Entry 5DBU (X-ray diffraction, 2.80 A resolution); this record covers chains A and B.

== Chain A (and B) ==
Molecule: Deoxyribose-phosphate aldolase
From: Streptococcus suis GZ1
Notes: EC 4.1.2.4; chain B of this document is another copy of the same molecule, construct and numbering; everything in this record applies to it too
UniProtKB: D5AHU8 (D5AHU8_STRGZ); residues 1-220 here = UniProt positions 1-220
Amino-acid sequence (223 residues; row label = number of the first residue in the row; numbers below 1 keep their minus sign (Gly-2 is residue -2)):
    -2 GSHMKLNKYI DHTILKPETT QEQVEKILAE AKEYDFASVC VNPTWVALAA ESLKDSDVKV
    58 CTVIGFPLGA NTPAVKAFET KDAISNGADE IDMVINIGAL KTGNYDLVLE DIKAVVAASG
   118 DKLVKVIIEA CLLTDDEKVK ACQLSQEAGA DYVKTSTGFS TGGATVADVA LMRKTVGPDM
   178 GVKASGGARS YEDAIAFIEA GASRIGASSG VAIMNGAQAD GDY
Unresolved in the structure: -2 to 0, 212-220 (chain B: -2 to 0, 211-220)
Sequence notes: expression tag (-2 to 0)

== Chain A / chain B interface ==
Pairs across the interface (50):
  Pro14(A) with Leu65(B); Ile94(B); Gly95(B), hydrogen bond (backbone-backbone); Leu129(B), hydrophobic
  Glu15(A) with Leu129(B)
  Thr16(A) with Gly95(B)
  Thr17(A) with Lys98(B); Thr99(B)
  Gln18(A) with Thr99(B), hydrogen bond (backbone-side chain)
  Glu19(A) with Thr99(B)
  Asn39(A) with Ala67(B)
  Pro40(A) with Ala67(B)
  Thr41(A) with Ala67(B), hydrogen bond (backbone-backbone); Asn93(B), hydrogen bond
  Trp42(A) with Thr99(B)
  Phe63(A) with Phe63(B); Leu65(B), hydrophobic
  Pro64(A) with Pro64(B)
  Leu65(A) with Pro14(B), hydrophobic; Phe63(B), hydrophobic; Pro64(B)
  Ala67(A) with Asn39(B); Pro40(B); Thr41(B), hydrogen bond (backbone-backbone)
  Asn68(A) with Glu76(B), hydrogen bond
  Thr69(A) with Pro40(B); Asp79(B), hydrogen bond; Asn83(B)
  Ala71(A) with Phe75(B)
  Val72(A) with Phe75(B), hydrophobic; Glu76(B); Asp79(B)
  Phe75(A) with Ala71(B); Phe75(B), hydrophobic
  Glu76(A) with Asn68(B), hydrogen bond; Val72(B)
  Asp79(A) with Thr69(B), hydrogen bond; Ala71(B); Val72(B)
  Asn83(A) with Thr69(B)
  Asn93(A) with Thr41(B), hydrogen bond
  Ile94(A) with Pro14(B)
  Gly95(A) with Pro14(B), hydrogen bond (backbone-backbone); Thr16(B)
  Lys98(A) with Thr17(B)
  Thr99(A) with Thr17(B); Gln18(B), hydrogen bond (side chain-backbone); Trp42(B)
  Leu104(A) with Thr41(B)
  Phe156(A) with Leu65(B), hydrophobic
Other interface residues (no listed pair), chain A (31 interface residues in all): Leu12, Leu129
Other interface residues (no listed pair), chain B (31 interface residues in all): Leu12, Glu15, Glu19, Leu104, Phe156

== Summary ==
The chain A/chain B interface involves 31 residues from each chain, with 12 hydrogen bonds. Among the polar
pairs are Gln18(A)-Thr99(B), Thr41(A)-Asn93(B) and Asn68(A)-Glu76(B).
Both chains are Deoxyribose-phosphate aldolase (Streptococcus suis GZ1). Entry 5DBU (Crystal structure of
2-deoxyribose-5-phosphate aldolase (1-220) from Streptococcus suis) was determined by X-ray diffraction
together with 5DBT from the same study.
